Entry 8Z99 (electron microscopy, 3.20 A resolution); this record covers chains E and N of the 15 polymer chains in the assembly.

Chain E:
Protein: a protein
Sequence (200 residues; each row starts with the number of its first residue):
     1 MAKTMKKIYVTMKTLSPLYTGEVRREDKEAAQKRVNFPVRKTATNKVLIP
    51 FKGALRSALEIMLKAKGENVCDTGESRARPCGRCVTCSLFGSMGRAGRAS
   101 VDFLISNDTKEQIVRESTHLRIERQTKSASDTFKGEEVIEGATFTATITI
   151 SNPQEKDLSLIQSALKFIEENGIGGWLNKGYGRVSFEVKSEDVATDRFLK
Not modelled in the structure: 1
Ion coordination: Zn2+: Cys71, Cys81, Cys84, Cys87

Chain N:
Molecule: 60-nt RNA strand
Sequence (60 nucleotides; row label = number of the first residue in the row; numbers below 1 keep their minus sign (G-19 is residue -19)):
   -19 GAACAGAAGAACACCUAAACGCGAAGCGCACCUAAUUUCGAAUCCAGCAU
    31 GAGAAGCUAA
Not modelled in the structure: -19 to -17, -11 to -4, 38-40

Chain E / chain N interface:
Residue-residue contacts (15):
  Asn36(E) - G20(N)  hydrogen bond to the sugar
  Asn36(E) - A21(N)  base contact
  Phe37(E) - A21(N)  base contact
  Phe37(E) - A22(N)  base contact
  Arg77(E) - G27(N)  hydrogen bond to the sugar
  Arg77(E) - C28(N)  sugar contact
  Met93(E) - A29(N)  base contact
  Thr118(E) - G20(N)  hydrogen bond to the base
  Asp131(E) - A21(N)  base contact
  Thr132(E) - C19(N)  hydrogen bond to the base
  Thr132(E) - G20(N)  sugar contact
  Thr132(E) - A21(N)  base contact
  Phe133(E) - G20(N)  sugar contact
  Phe133(E) - A21(N)  base contact
  Lys134(E) - G20(N)  hydrogen bond to the sugar
Other interface residues (no listed pair), chain E (10 interface residues in all): Gln32

Overview:
The interface between chain E and chain N involves 10 residues on one side and 7 on the other, with 5 hydrogen
bonds. Among the polar pairs are Thr118(E)-G20(N), Thr132(E)-C19(N) and Asn36(E)-G20(N). Cys71(E), Cys81(E),
Cys84(E) and Cys87(E) form the Zn2+ site.
Here chain E is a protein and chain N is a 60-nt RNA strand. Entry 8Z99 (Cryo-EM structure of NTR-bound type
VII CRISPR-Cas complex at substrate-engaged state +I) was determined by electron microscopy, deposited
together with 8YHD, 8YHE, 8Z4J, 8Z4L, 8Z9C and 8Z9E.
